5MQ7 - chains 0A and 0E of the 360 polymer chains in the assembly; structure by electron microscopy, 5.20 A resolution (low resolution: residue-level contacts below are approximate; hydrogen-bond / salt-bridge calls are withheld).

# Chain 0A (and 0E)
Molecule: 6,7-dimethyl-8-ribityllumazine synthase
From: Aquifex aeolicus
Notes: EC 2.5.1.78; chain 0E of this document is another copy of the same molecule, construct and numbering; everything in this record applies to it too
Reference sequence: O66529 (RISB_AQUAE); residues 1-154 here = UniProt positions 1-154
Amino-acid sequence (161 residues; row label = number of the first residue in the row):
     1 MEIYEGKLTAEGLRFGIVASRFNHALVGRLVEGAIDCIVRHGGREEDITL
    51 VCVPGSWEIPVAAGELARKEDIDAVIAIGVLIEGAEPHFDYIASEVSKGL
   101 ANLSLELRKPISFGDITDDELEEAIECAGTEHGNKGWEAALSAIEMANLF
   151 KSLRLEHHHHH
Differences from the reference sequence: conflict Glu2 (Gln in O66529), Gly28 (Asp in O66529), Cys52 (Arg in O66529), Glu83 (Arg in O66529), Glu86 (Thr in O66529), Ser112 (Thr in O66529), Asp115 (Val in O66529), Asp118 (Ala in O66529), Glu120 (Thr in O66529), Glu123 (Gln in O66529), Cys127 (Arg in O66529), Glu131 (Lys in O66529); expression tag (155-161)
Curated features (UniProtKB/Swiss-Prot):
  - active site: His88 (Proton donor)
  - binding site (5-amino-6-(D-ribitylamino)uracil): Phe22, Asn23, Ser56 to Glu58, Val80 to Ile82, Phe113, Lys135
From the paper describing this entry:
  - conformationally variable residues (helix shift, loop rearrangement): Ile82 to Asp90, Thr117 to Asn134

# Interface between chain 0A and chain 0E
Residue-residue contacts (9):
  Glu45(0A) with Met1(0E)
  Ile48(0A) with Met1(0E); Glu2(0E)
  Leu50(0A) with Glu2(0E); Ile3(0E); Tyr4(0E)
  Val51(0A) with Tyr4(0E)
  Cys52(0A) with Tyr4(0E)
  Pro54(0A) with Ser142(0E)
Other interface residues (no listed pair), chain 0A (8 interface residues in all): Glu46, Thr49
Other interface residues (no listed pair), chain 0E (6 interface residues in all): Glu5

# Summary
The interface between chain 0A and chain 0E involves 8 residues on one side and 6 on the other. UniProt lists
active-site residue His88(0A) and 10 residues binding 5-amino-6-(D-ribitylamino)uracil on chain 0A. The paper
reports conformational variability at Ile82(0A) and Thr117(0A).
Chain 0A and chain 0E are both 6,7-dimethyl-8-ribityllumazine synthase (Aquifex aeolicus); the structure,
Structure of AaLS-13, was determined by electron microscopy, deposited together with 5MPP and 5MQ3.
